7VF5 - chains A and C of the 3 polymer chains in the assembly; structure by electron microscopy, 3.00 A resolution.

== Chain A ==
Name: Protein virilizer homolog
From: Homo sapiens
Reference sequence: Q69YN4 (VIR_HUMAN); numbering as in UniProt (aligned over 1-1812)
Amino-acid sequence (1812 residues; each row starts with the number of its first residue):
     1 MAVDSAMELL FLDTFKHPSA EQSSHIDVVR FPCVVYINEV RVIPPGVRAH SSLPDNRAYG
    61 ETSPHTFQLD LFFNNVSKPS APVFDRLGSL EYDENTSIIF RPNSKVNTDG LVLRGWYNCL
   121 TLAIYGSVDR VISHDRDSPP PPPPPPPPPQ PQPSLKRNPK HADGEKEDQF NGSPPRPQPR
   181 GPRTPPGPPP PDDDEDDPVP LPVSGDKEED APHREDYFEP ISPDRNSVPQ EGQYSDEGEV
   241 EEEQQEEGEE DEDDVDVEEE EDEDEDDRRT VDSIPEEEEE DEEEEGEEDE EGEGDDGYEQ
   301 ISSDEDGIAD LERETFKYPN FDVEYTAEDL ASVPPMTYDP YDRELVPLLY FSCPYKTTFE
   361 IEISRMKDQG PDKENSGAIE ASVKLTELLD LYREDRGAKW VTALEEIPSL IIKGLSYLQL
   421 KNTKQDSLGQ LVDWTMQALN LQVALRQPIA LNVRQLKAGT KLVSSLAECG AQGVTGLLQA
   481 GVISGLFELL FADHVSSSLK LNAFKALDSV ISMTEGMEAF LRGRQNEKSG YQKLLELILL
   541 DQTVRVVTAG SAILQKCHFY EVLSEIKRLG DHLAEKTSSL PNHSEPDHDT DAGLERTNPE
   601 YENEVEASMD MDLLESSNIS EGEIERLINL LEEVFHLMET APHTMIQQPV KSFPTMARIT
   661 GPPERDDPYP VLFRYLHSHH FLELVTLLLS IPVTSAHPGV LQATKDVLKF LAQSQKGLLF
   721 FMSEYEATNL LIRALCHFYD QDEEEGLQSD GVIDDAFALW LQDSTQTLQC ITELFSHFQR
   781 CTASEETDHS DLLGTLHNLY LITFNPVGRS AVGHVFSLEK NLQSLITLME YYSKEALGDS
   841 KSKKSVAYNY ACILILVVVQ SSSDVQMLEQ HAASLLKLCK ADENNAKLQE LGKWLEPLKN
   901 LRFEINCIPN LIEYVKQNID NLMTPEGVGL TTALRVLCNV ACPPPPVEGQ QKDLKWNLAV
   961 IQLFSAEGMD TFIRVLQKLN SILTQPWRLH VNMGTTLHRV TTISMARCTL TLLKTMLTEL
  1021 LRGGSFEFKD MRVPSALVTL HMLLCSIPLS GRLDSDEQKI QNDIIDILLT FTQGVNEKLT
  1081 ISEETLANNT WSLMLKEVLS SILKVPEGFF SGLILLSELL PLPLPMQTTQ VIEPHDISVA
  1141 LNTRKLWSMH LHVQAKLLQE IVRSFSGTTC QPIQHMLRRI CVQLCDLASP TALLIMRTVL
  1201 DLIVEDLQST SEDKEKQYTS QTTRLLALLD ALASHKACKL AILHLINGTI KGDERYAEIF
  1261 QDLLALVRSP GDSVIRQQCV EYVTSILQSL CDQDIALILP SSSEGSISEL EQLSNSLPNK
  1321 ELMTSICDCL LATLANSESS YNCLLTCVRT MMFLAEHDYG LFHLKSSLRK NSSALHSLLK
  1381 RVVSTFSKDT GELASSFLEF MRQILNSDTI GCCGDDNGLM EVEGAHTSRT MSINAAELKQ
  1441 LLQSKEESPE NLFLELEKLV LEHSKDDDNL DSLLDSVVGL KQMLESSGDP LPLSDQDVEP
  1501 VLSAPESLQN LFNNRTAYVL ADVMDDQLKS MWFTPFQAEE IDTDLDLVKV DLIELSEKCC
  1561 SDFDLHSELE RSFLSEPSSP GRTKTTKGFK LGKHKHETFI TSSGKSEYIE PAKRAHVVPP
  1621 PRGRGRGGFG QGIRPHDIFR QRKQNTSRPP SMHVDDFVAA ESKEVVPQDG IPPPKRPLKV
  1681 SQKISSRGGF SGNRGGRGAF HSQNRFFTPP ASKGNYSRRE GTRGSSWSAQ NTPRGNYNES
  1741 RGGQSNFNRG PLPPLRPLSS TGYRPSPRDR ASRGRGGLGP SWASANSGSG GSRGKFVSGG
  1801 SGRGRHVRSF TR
Unresolved in the structure: 1-332, 580-618, 1410-1427, 1522-1529, 1586-1812
UniProt features mapped onto this chain:
  - modified residue: Ala-2 (N-acetylalanine), Ser-133 (Phosphoserine), Ser-138 (Phosphoserine), Ser-173 (Phosphoserine), Thr-184 (Phosphothreonine), Ser-222 (Phosphoserine), Tyr-914 (Phosphotyrosine), Ser-1579 (Phosphoserine), Thr-1708 (Phosphothreonine), Arg-1723 (Omega-N-methylarginine), Arg-1741 (Asymmetric dimethylarginine), Arg-1773 (Asymmetric dimethylarginine), Arg-1775 (Asymmetric dimethylarginine), Arg-1793 (Asymmetric dimethylarginine)

== Chain C ==
Name: Pre-mRNA-splicing regulator WTAP
From: Homo sapiens
Reference sequence: Q15007 (FL2D_HUMAN); numbering as in UniProt (aligned over 1-396)
Amino-acid sequence (396 residues; each row starts with the number of its first residue):
     1 MTNEEPLPKK VRLSETDFKV MARDELILRW KQYEAYVQAL EGKYTDLNSN DVTGLRESEE
    61 KLKQQQQESA RRENILVMRL ATKEQEMQEC TTQIQYLKQV QQPSVAQLRS TMVDPAINLF
   121 FLKMKGELEQ TKDKLEQAQN ELSAWKFTPD SQTGKKLMAK CRMLIQENQE LGRQLSQGRI
   181 AQLEAELALQ KKYSEELKSS QDELNDFIIQ LDEEVEGMQS TILVLQQQLK ETRQQLAQYQ
   241 QQQSQASAPS TSRTTASEPV EQSEATSKDC SRLTNGPSNG SSSRQRTSGS GFHREGNTTE
   301 DDFPSSPGNG NKSSNSSEER TGRGGSGYVN QLSAGYESVD SPTGSENSLT HQSNDTDSSH
   361 DPQEEKAVSG KGNRTVGSRH VQNGLDSSVN VQGSVL
Unresolved in the structure: 1-63, 248-396
UniProt features mapped onto this chain:
  - modified residue: Met-1 (N-acetylmethionine), Ser-14 (Phosphoserine), Ser-305 (Phosphoserine), Ser-306 (Phosphoserine), Ser-341 (Phosphoserine), Thr-350 (Phosphothreonine), Ser-388 (Phosphoserine)

== Interface between chain A and chain C ==
Pairs across the interface (98):
  Met-336(A) with Leu-80(C), hydrophobic; Glu-84(C)
  Leu-445(A) with Leu-223(C), hydrophobic; Gln-227(C); Lys-230(C)
  Arg-446(A) with Gln-227(C)
  Gln-447(A) with Gln-227(C)
  Pro-448(A) with Val-224(C)
  Ile-449(A) with Ser-220(C), hydrogen bond (backbone-side chain); Val-224(C)
  Ala-450(A) with Ser-220(C)
  Asn-452(A) with Ser-220(C), hydrogen bond; Leu-223(C); Val-224(C)
  Val-453(A) with Glu-216(C); Gln-219(C); Ser-220(C)
  Leu-456(A) with Gln-219(C)
  Lys-457(A) with Glu-216(C)
  Val-495(A) with Gln-219(C)
  Ser-496(A) with Val-215(C); Gln-219(C), hydrogen bond (backbone-side chain)
  Ser-498(A) with Glu-216(C), hydrogen bond
  Leu-499(A) with Gln-219(C)
  Arg-545(A) with Asp-212(C), salt bridge
  Lys-651(A) with Ile-209(C); Asp-212(C)
  Phe-653(A) with Ile-208(C), hydrophobic
  Ile-659(A) with Gln-201(C), hydrogen bond (backbone-side chain)
  Thr-660(A) with Gln-201(C); Asn-205(C), hydrogen bond
  His-789(A) with Arg-71(C)
  Leu-793(A) with Arg-71(C); Asn-74(C)
  His-797(A) with Val-77(C); Ala-81(C)
  Tyr-800(A) with Ala-81(C), hydrophobic; Thr-82(C); Gln-85(C)
  Thr-803(A) with Gln-85(C)
  Phe-804(A) with Ala-81(C); Glu-84(C); Gln-85(C); Gln-88(C)
  Lys-843(A) with Arg-71(C)
  Lys-844(A) with Ile-75(C); Arg-79(C)
  Val-846(A) with Ile-75(C), hydrophobic
  Tyr-850(A) with Met-78(C), hydrophobic
  Ile-853(A) with Met-78(C), hydrophobic
  Trp-987(A) with Arg-109(C), hydrogen bond (backbone-side chain)
  Arg-988(A) with Arg-109(C)
  His-990(A) with Leu-97(C); Arg-109(C)
  Asn-992(A) with Tyr-96(C)
  Ile-1047(A) with Val-105(C), hydrophobic; Leu-108(C), hydrophobic; Arg-109(C); Val-113(C), hydrophobic
  Leu-1049(A) with Tyr-96(C), hydrophobic; Gln-99(C); Arg-109(C)
  Gly-1051(A) with Gln-102(C)
  Leu-1103(A) with Lys-125(C)
  Lys-1104(A) with Phe-121(C)
  Val-1105(A) with Leu-122(C), hydrophobic
  Pro-1106(A) with Met-112(C); Asn-118(C); Phe-121(C)
  Glu-1107(A) with Met-112(C); Asn-118(C), hydrogen bond (backbone-side chain)
  Phe-1109(A) with Met-112(C), hydrophobic
  Phe-1110(A) with Leu-108(C), hydrophobic
  Thr-1168(A) with Met-112(C)
  Cys-1170(A) with Leu-108(C), hydrophobic
  Pro-1172(A) with Ser-104(C)
  Ile-1173(A) with Leu-108(C), hydrophobic; Met-112(C), hydrophobic
  Phe-1536(A) with Ser-104(C); Val-105(C), hydrophobic; Leu-108(C), hydrophobic
  Gln-1537(A) with Ser-104(C)
  Asp-1542(A) with Ser-104(C)
  Asp-1546(A) with Gln-107(C), hydrogen bond
  Ile-1553(A) with Phe-120(C), hydrophobic
  Ser-1556(A) with Phe-120(C)
  Glu-1557(A) with Phe-120(C); Lys-123(C), salt bridge
  Cys-1560(A) with Met-124(C), hydrophobic
  Ser-1561(A) with Lys-123(C), hydrogen bond (backbone-side chain); Glu-127(C), hydrogen bond
  Phe-1563(A) with Leu-119(C), hydrophobic; Lys-123(C)
  His-1566(A) with Leu-119(C)
  Leu-1569(A) with Leu-119(C), hydrophobic
  Glu-1570(A) with Pro-115(C); Ala-116(C); Leu-119(C)
Also at the interface, not in a pair above, chain A (76 interface residues in all): Pro-334, Ala-444, Leu-451, His-494, Ser-497, Asn-849, Ile-961, Leu-989, Gly-994, Thr-995, Thr-996, Ser-1050, Thr-1169, Ala-1538
Also at the interface, not in a pair above, chain C (56 interface residues in all): Glu-89, Gln-93, Val-100, Gln-101, Pro-103, Ile-117, Lys-191, Ile-222, Gln-226
Interface features reported in the paper:
  - specific contacts: Gln-85(C)/Tyr-800(A), Arg-109(C)/Trp-987(A) (cation-pi contact), Glu-216(C)/Ser-498(A)

== Overview ==
76 residues of chain A face 56 of chain C across their interface, with 11 hydrogen bonds and 2 salt bridges.
Polar contacts include Arg-545(A)/Asp-212(C), Glu-1557(A)/Lys-123(C) and Ile-449(A)/Ser-220(C). The authors
report contacts between Gln-85(C) and Tyr-800(A) and Glu-216(C) and Ser-498(A); a cation-pi contact between
Arg-109(C) and Trp-987(A).
Chain A is Protein virilizer homolog and chain C is Pre-mRNA-splicing regulator WTAP, both from Homo sapiens;
the structure, Human m6A-METTL associated complex (WTAP, VIRMA, and HAKAI), was determined by electron
microscopy together with 7VF2 from the same study.
